Entry 8Y3O (electron microscopy, 2.75 A resolution); this record covers chains H and A of the 9 polymer chains in the assembly.

== Chain H ==
Protein: Heavy chain of B1
Source organism: Sus scrofa
Sequence (123 residues; numbered 1 to 123; the number before each row is that of its first residue):
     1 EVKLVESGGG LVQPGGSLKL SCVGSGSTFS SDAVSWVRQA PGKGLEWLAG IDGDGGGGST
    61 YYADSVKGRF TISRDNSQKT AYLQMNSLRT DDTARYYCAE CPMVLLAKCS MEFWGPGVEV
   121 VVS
Cystine bridges: Cys22-Cys98, Cys101-Cys109

== Chain A ==
Protein: B646L
Source organism: African swine fever virus
UniProt: Q5IZK2 (Q5IZK2_ASF); residues 1-646 here = UniProt positions 1-646
Sequence (693 residues; numbered -46 to 646; the number before each row is that of its first residue; numbers below 1 keep their minus sign (Met-46 is residue -46)):
   -46 MHHHHHHHHH HGSDYKDHDG DYKDHDIDYK DDDDKELENL YFQGAGSMAS GGAFCLIAND
    14 GKADKIILAQ DLLNSRISNI KNVNKSYGKP DPEPTLSQIE ETHLVHFNAH FKPYVPVGFE
    74 YNKVRPHTGT PTLGNKLTFG IPQYGDFFHD MVGHHILGAC HSSWQDAPIQ GTSQMGAHGQ
   134 LQTFPRNGYD WDNQTPLEGA VYTLVDPFGR PIVPGTKNAY RNLVYYCEYP GERLYENVRF
   194 DVNGNSLDEY SSDVTTLVRK FCIPGDKMTG YKHLVGQEVS VEGTSGPLLC NIHDLHKPHQ
   254 SKPILTDEND TQRTCSHTNP KFLSQHFPEN SHNIQTAGKQ DITPITDATY LDIRRNVHYS
   314 CNGPQTPKYY QPPLALWIKL RFWFNENVNL AIPSVSIPFG ERFITIKLAS QKDLVNEFPG
   374 LFVRQSRFIA GRPSRRNIRF KPWFIPGVIN EISLTNNELY INNLFVTPEI HNLFVKRVRF
   434 SLIRVHKTQV THTNNNHHDE KLMSALKWPI EYMFIGLKPT WNISDQNPHQ HRDWHKFGHV
   494 VNAIMQPTHH AEISFQDRDT ALPDACSSIS DISPVTYPIT LPIIKNISVT AHGINLIDKF
   554 PSKFCSSYIP FHYGGNAIKT PDDPGAMMIT FALKPREEYQ PSGHINVSRA REFYISWDTD
   614 YVGSITTADL VVSASAINFL LLQNGSAVLR YST
Not modelled in the structure: -46 to 70, 249-303, 420-434, 599-605, 635-646
Sequence notes: expression tag (-46 to 0)

== Chain H / chain A interface ==
Residue-residue contacts (11):
  Ser27(H) - Thr513(A)
  Ser30(H) - Arg511(A)
  Ser30(H) - Asp512(A)  hydrogen bond
  Ser30(H) - Ala514(A)
  Ser31(H) - Ala514(A)
  Asp54(H) - Asp512(A)
  Asp54(H) - Ala514(A)
  Asn76(H) - Arg511(A)
  Asn76(H) - Asp512(A)
  Ser77(H) - Arg511(A)  hydrogen bond (backbone-side chain)
  Lys79(H) - Arg511(A)
Other interface residues (no listed pair), chain A (5 interface residues in all): Leu515

== Summary ==
Chain H and chain A form an interface of 7 and 5 residues respectively; the contacts include 2 hydrogen bonds.
Among the polar pairs are Ser30(H)-Asp512(A) and Ser77(H)-Arg511(A).
Here chain H is Heavy chain of B1 (Sus scrofa) and chain A is B646L (African swine fever virus). Entry 8Y3O
(ASFV p72 in complex with Fab B1) was determined by electron microscopy, deposited together with 8ZL9, 8Y3P,
8Y3Q and 8Y3R.
